PDB entry 2PT7 | X-ray diffraction, 2.40 A resolution | chains D and H of the 8 polymer chains in the assembly

[Chain D]
Protein: Cag-alfa
From: Helicobacter pylori
UniProtKB: Q7BK04 (Q7BK04_HELPY); residue numbers follow UniProt; this construct covers 1-330
Chain sequence (330 residues; row label = number of the first residue in the row):
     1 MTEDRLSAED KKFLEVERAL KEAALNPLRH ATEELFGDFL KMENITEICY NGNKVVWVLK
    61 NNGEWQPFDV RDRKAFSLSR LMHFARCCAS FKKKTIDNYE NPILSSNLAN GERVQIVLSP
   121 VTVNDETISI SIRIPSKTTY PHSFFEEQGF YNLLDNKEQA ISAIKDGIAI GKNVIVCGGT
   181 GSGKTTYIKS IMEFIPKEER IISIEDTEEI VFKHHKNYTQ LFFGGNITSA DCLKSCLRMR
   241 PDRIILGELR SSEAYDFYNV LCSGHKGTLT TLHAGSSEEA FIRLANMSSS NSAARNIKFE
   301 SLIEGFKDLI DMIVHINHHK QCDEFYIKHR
Disordered / not traced: 1-5, 329-330

[Chain H]
Protein: Hypothetical protein
From: Helicobacter pylori
UniProtKB: O25990 (O25990_HELPY); numbering as in UniProt (aligned over 113-264)
Chain sequence (152 residues; row label = number of the first residue in the row):
   113 GDKLHEIKQE LKDLFSHLPY KINKVEVSLY EPGVLLIDID GEDSALLIGE KGYRYKALSY
   173 LLFNWIHPTY GYSIRLEIST FLQNQEKVMD TQLQSVIMTV HEVGKGQMKA PDGVLTYIAL
   233 KKLRKAFPNK YVSIKTNLND EKYIVINDFN NE
Disordered / not traced: 113-114, 260-264

[How chain D and chain H interact]
Pairs across the interface (28; chain D residue first):
  Glu9(D) with Leu158(H); Arg166(H), hydrogen bond (backbone-side chain)
  Asp10(D) with Tyr165(H), hydrogen bond; Arg166(H), salt bridge
  Lys12(D) with Pro131(H), hydrogen bond (side chain-backbone); Tyr132(H)
  Phe13(D) with Tyr132(H); Arg166(H); Ala169(H), hydrophobic; Leu170(H), hydrophobic
  Val16(D) with Tyr132(H), hydrophobic; Leu170(H), hydrophobic
  Glu17(D) with Ala169(H); Leu173(H)
  Ala19(D) with Leu126(H), hydrophobic
  Leu20(D) with Leu126(H), hydrophobic; Leu170(H), hydrophobic; Leu173(H), hydrophobic
  Lys21(D) with Leu173(H)
  Ala23(D) with Glu122(H); Trp177(H)
  Ala24(D) with Asn176(H); Trp177(H), hydrophobic
  Pro27(D) with Thr181(H)
  Ser90(D) with Pro180(H), hydrogen bond (side chain-backbone)
  Lys93(D) with Phe175(H); Asn176(H), hydrogen bond
  Lys234(D) with Asp252(H), salt bridge
Interface residues without a listed pair, chain D (16 interface residues in all): Arg238
Interface residues without a listed pair, chain H (19 interface residues in all): Leu123, Leu159, Leu174
The authors on this interface:
  - pairs named by the authors: Arg238(D)-Asp252(H)

[In short]
16 residues of chain D face 19 of chain H across their interface, with 5 hydrogen bonds and 2 salt bridges.
Among the polar pairs are Asp10(D)-Arg166(H), Lys234(D)-Asp252(H) and Glu9(D)-Arg166(H). The authors report a
contact between Arg238(D) and Asp252(H).
Here chain D is Cag-alfa and chain H is Hypothetical protein, both from Helicobacter pylori. Entry 2PT7
(Crystal structure of Cag VirB11 (HP0525) and an inhibitory protein (HP1451)) was determined by X-ray
diffraction.
